Entry 5Y0X (X-ray diffraction, 1.60 A resolution); this record covers chain A.

Chain A:
Molecule: Fatty acid-binding protein, adipocyte
Source organism: Homo sapiens
Reference sequence: P15090 (FABP4_HUMAN); residues 0-131 here correspond to UniProt positions 1-132 (UniProt number = residue number + 1)
Sequence (152 residues; each row starts with the number of its first residue; numbers below 1 keep their minus sign (Met-20 is residue -20)):
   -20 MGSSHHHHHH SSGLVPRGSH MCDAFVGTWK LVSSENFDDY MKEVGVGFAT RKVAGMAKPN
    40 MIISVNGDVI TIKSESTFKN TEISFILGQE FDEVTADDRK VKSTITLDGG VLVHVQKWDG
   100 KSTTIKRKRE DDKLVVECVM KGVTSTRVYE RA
Disordered / not traced: -20 to -5
Construct notes: expression tag (-20 to -1)
Small-molecule neighbours: 2-fluoro-3- (8JR; 2-fluoranyl-3-[(4-methoxynaphthalen-1-yl)sulfonylamino]benzoic acid): Phe16, Tyr19, Met20, Val25, Ala33, Pro38, Phe57, Glu72, Thr74, Ala75, Asp76, Arg78, Gln95, Ile104, Arg106, Val115, Cys117, Arg126, Tyr128

Overview:
Chain A binds 2-fluoro-3-.
Chain A is Fatty acid-binding protein, adipocyte (Homo sapiens); the structure, Crystal structure of human
FABP4 complexed with ligand 2-fluoro-3-((4-methoxynaphthalene)-1-sulfonamido)benzoic acid, was determined by
X-ray diffraction (same publication as 5Y0F, 5Y0G, 5Y12 and 5Y13).
